PDB entry 6OP5 | X-ray diffraction, 2.70 A resolution | chains A and B

== Chain A (and B) ==
Molecule: Styrylpyrone synthase 1
From: Piper methysticum
Notes: chain B of this document is another copy of the same molecule, construct and numbering; everything in this record applies to it too
UniProt: A0A384E132 (A0A384E132_9MAGN); residues 1-397 here = UniProt positions 1-397
Sequence (397 residues; numbered 1 to 397; the number before each row is that of its first residue):
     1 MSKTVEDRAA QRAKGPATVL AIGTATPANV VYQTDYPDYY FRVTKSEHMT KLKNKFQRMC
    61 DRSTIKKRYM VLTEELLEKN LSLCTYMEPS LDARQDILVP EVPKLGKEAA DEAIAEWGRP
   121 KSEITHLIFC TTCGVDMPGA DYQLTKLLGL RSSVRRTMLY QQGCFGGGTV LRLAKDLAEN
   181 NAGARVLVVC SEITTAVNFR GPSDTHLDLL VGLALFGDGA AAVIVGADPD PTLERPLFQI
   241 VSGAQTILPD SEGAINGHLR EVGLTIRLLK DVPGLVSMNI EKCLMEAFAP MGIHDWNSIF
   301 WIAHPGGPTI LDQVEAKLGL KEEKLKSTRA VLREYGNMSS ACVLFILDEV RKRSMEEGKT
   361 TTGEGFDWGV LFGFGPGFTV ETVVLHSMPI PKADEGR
Not modelled in the structure: 1-8, 392-397 (chain B: 1-9, 392-397)
Residues lining bound ligands: p-coumaroyl-CoA (WCA): Arg-58, Met-59, Arg-62, Cys-164, Val-197, Leu-207, Asp-208, Leu-209, Val-211, Gly-212, Leu-215, Phe-216, Ile-255, Ile-266, Leu-268, Val-272, Pro-273, Gly-306, Gly-307, Pro-308, Thr-309, Ile-310
What the authors report for this chain:
  - specificity-determining residues: Cys-133, Thr-194

== Chain A / chain B interface ==
Contacting residue pairs (95):
  Arg-12(A) / Ala-13(B)  hydrogen bond (side chain-backbone)
  Arg-12(A) / Glu-179(B)  salt bridge
  Gly-15(A) / Arg-12(B)  hydrogen bond (backbone-side chain)
  Pro-89(A) / Glu-261(B)
  Ser-90(A) / Glu-261(B)
  Leu-91(A) / Leu-91(B)  hydrophobic
  Leu-91(A) / Arg-260(B)
  Leu-91(A) / Glu-261(B)  hydrogen bond (backbone-side chain)
  Asp-92(A) / Arg-260(B)  salt bridge
  Asp-92(A) / Glu-261(B)  hydrogen bond (side chain-backbone)
  Gln-95(A) / Leu-259(B)  hydrogen bond (side chain-backbone)
  Gln-95(A) / Arg-260(B)
  Asp-96(A) / Arg-260(B)  salt bridge
  Thr-132(A) / Met-137(B)
  Val-135(A) / Gln-161(B)
  Asp-136(A) / Gly-257(B)
  Asp-136(A) / His-258(B)  salt bridge
  Met-137(A) / Thr-132(B)
  Met-137(A) / Gln-161(B)
  Met-137(A) / Gly-163(B)
  Met-137(A) / Asn-256(B)
  Met-137(A) / Gly-257(B)  hydrogen bond (backbone-backbone)
  Met-137(A) / Leu-264(B)  hydrophobic
  Met-137(A) / Pro-376(B)  hydrophobic
  Pro-138(A) / Ile-255(B)
  Tyr-142(A) / Ile-247(B)  hydrophobic
  Tyr-142(A) / Glu-252(B)
  Tyr-142(A) / Gly-377(B)  hydrogen bond (side chain-backbone)
  Thr-145(A) / Ile-247(B)
  Lys-146(A) / Ile-247(B)
  Ser-152(A) / Thr-246(B)
  Ser-152(A) / Ile-247(B)  hydrogen bond (backbone-backbone)
  Ser-153(A) / Gln-245(B)
  Val-154(A) / Gln-245(B)
  Arg-155(A) / Arg-172(B)
  Arg-155(A) / Gly-243(B)
  Arg-155(A) / Gln-245(B)
  Arg-156(A) / Arg-172(B)  hydrogen bond (backbone-side chain)
  Arg-156(A) / Gln-245(B)  hydrogen bond (backbone-side chain)
  Arg-156(A) / Thr-379(B)  hydrogen bond
  Thr-157(A) / Leu-173(B)
  Met-158(A) / Met-158(B)
  Met-158(A) / Leu-159(B)
  Met-158(A) / Gln-162(B)
  Leu-159(A) / Met-158(B)
  Tyr-160(A) / Tyr-160(B)
  Gln-161(A) / Val-135(B)
  Gln-161(A) / Met-137(B)
  Gln-162(A) / Met-158(B)
  Arg-172(A) / Arg-155(B)
  Arg-172(A) / Arg-156(B)  hydrogen bond (side chain-backbone)
  Leu-173(A) / Thr-157(B)
  Lys-175(A) / Asn-180(B)
  Lys-175(A) / Asn-181(B)
  Asp-176(A) / Leu-177(B)
  Asp-176(A) / Asn-180(B)  hydrogen bond
  Asp-176(A) / Asn-181(B)
  Leu-177(A) / Asp-176(B)
  Glu-179(A) / Arg-12(B)  salt bridge
  Glu-179(A) / Asn-180(B)  hydrogen bond
  Asn-180(A) / Lys-175(B)
  Asn-180(A) / Asp-176(B)
  Asn-180(A) / Glu-179(B)
  Asn-181(A) / Asp-176(B)
  Gly-243(A) / Arg-155(B)
  Gln-245(A) / Ser-153(B)
  Gln-245(A) / Val-154(B)
  Gln-245(A) / Arg-155(B)
  Gln-245(A) / Arg-156(B)  hydrogen bond (side chain-backbone)
  Thr-246(A) / Ser-152(B)  hydrogen bond (side chain-backbone)
  Thr-246(A) / Ser-153(B)
  Ile-247(A) / Tyr-142(B)  hydrophobic
  Ile-247(A) / Thr-145(B)
  Ile-247(A) / Ser-152(B)  hydrogen bond (backbone-side chain)
  Ile-247(A) / Arg-156(B)
  Ile-255(A) / Pro-138(B)
  Asn-256(A) / Met-137(B)
  Asn-256(A) / Pro-138(B)
  Gly-257(A) / Asp-136(B)
  Gly-257(A) / Met-137(B)  hydrogen bond (backbone-backbone)
  His-258(A) / Asp-136(B)  salt bridge
  Leu-259(A) / Gln-95(B)  hydrogen bond (backbone-side chain)
  Leu-259(A) / Val-135(B)
  Leu-259(A) / Leu-259(B)  hydrophobic
  Arg-260(A) / Leu-91(B)
  Arg-260(A) / Asp-92(B)  salt bridge
  Arg-260(A) / Asp-96(B)  salt bridge
  Glu-261(A) / Pro-89(B)
  Glu-261(A) / Ser-90(B)  hydrogen bond (side chain-backbone)
  Glu-261(A) / Leu-91(B)  hydrogen bond (side chain-backbone)
  Glu-261(A) / Asp-92(B)  hydrogen bond (backbone-side chain)
  Glu-261(A) / Glu-261(B)
  Pro-376(A) / Met-137(B)  hydrophobic
  Gly-377(A) / Tyr-142(B)  hydrogen bond (backbone-side chain)
  Thr-379(A) / Arg-156(B)  hydrogen bond
Also at the interface, not in a pair above, chain A (56 interface residues in all): Lys-14, Pro-16, Gly-163, Thr-169, Glu-252, Leu-264, Ile-266
Also at the interface, not in a pair above, chain B (55 interface residues in all): Lys-14, Gly-15, Lys-146, Ala-244

== Summary ==
56 residues of chain A and 55 residues of chain B are in contact; the contacts include 24 hydrogen bonds and 8
salt bridges. Polar contacts include Arg-12(A)/Glu-179(B), Asp-92(A)/Arg-260(B) and Asp-96(A)/Arg-260(B).
Chain A binds p-coumaroyl-CoA. From the paper: specificity determinants Cys-133(A) and Thr-194(A).
Chain A and chain B are both Styrylpyrone synthase 1 (Piper methysticum); the structure, Crystal Structure of
Piper methysticum Styrylpyrone Synthase 1 in complex with p-coumaroyl-CoA, was determined by X-ray diffraction
(same publication as 6CQB).
